7Z31 - chains D and G of the 19 polymer chains in the assembly; structure by electron microscopy, 2.76 A resolution.

[Chain D]
Name: DNA-directed RNA polymerase III subunit RPC9
From: Saccharomyces cerevisiae S288C
UniProt: P47076 (RPC9_YEAST); numbering as in UniProt (aligned over 1-161)
Chain sequence (161 residues; each row starts with the number of its first residue):
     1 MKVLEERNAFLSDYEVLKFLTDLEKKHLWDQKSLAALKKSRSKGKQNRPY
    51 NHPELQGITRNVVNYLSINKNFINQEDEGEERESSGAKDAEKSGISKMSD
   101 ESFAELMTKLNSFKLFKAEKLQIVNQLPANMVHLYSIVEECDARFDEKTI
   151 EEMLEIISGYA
Not modelled in the structure: 75-90

[Chain G]
Name: DNA-directed RNA polymerase III subunit RPC8
From: Saccharomyces cerevisiae S288C
UniProt: P35718 (RPC8_YEAST); residues 1-212 here = UniProt positions 1-212
Chain sequence (212 residues; numbered 1 to 212; the number before each row is that of its first residue):
     1 MFILSKIADLVRIPPDQFHRDTISAITHQLNNKFANKIIPNVGLCITIYD
    51 LLTVEEGQLKPGDGSSYINVTFRAVVFKPFLGEIVTGWISKCTAEGIKVS
   101 LLGIFDDIFIPQNMLFEGCYYTPEESAWIWPMDEETKLYFDVNEKIRFRI
   151 EREVFVDVKPKSPKERELEERAQLENEIEGKNEETPQNEKPPAYALLGSC
   201 QTDGMGLVSWWE
Not modelled in the structure: 1, 132-136, 174-188
Swiss-Prot annotation at these positions:
  - modified residue: Ser-162 (Phosphoserine)

[Chain D / chain G interface]
Contacting residue pairs - 63 pairs, chain D then chain G:
  Met-1(D) / Ala-8(G)  hydrogen bond (backbone-backbone)
  Met-1(D) / Asp-9(G)
  Met-1(D) / Ile-39(G)  hydrophobic
  Met-1(D) / Pro-40(G)
  Lys-2(D) / Ile-7(G)
  Lys-2(D) / Ala-8(G)  hydrogen bond (backbone-backbone)
  Val-3(D) / Lys-6(G)
  Val-3(D) / Val-42(G)  hydrophobic
  Leu-4(D) / Lys-6(G)  hydrogen bond (backbone-backbone)
  Leu-4(D) / Ala-8(G)  hydrophobic
  Leu-4(D) / Thr-71(G)
  Glu-5(D) / Ser-5(G)
  Glu-5(D) / Lys-6(G)  hydrogen bond (side chain-backbone)
  Glu-6(D) / Ser-5(G)
  Glu-6(D) / Val-42(G)
  Arg-7(D) / Ile-3(G)
  Asn-8(D) / Leu-4(G)
  Asn-8(D) / Arg-73(G)
  Phe-10(D) / Ile-3(G)  hydrophobic
  Leu-11(D) / Phe-2(G)
  Leu-11(D) / Ile-3(G)  hydrophobic
  Leu-11(D) / Leu-4(G)
  Asp-13(D) / Phe-2(G)
  Val-16(D) / Phe-2(G)  hydrophobic
  Phe-19(D) / Thr-47(G)
  Phe-19(D) / Ile-48(G)
  Phe-19(D) / Tyr-49(G)
  Arg-48(D) / His-19(G)  hydrogen bond
  Tyr-50(D) / Arg-20(G)
  His-52(D) / His-28(G)
  Glu-54(D) / Ala-35(G)
  Glu-54(D) / Asn-36(G)  hydrogen bond (backbone-backbone)
  Leu-55(D) / Asn-31(G)
  Leu-55(D) / Ala-35(G)
  Leu-55(D) / Thr-47(G)
  Ile-58(D) / Ala-35(G)
  Ile-58(D) / Asn-36(G)
  Ile-58(D) / Ile-46(G)
  Ile-58(D) / Ile-104(G)  hydrophobic
  Asn-61(D) / Leu-102(G)
  Asn-61(D) / Gly-103(G)
  Asn-61(D) / Ile-104(G)
  Val-62(D) / Phe-2(G)  hydrophobic
  Val-62(D) / Ile-46(G)  hydrophobic
  Val-62(D) / Ile-104(G)  hydrophobic
  Asn-64(D) / Leu-102(G)
  Tyr-65(D) / Thr-86(G)  hydrogen bond
  Tyr-65(D) / Leu-102(G)
  Ile-68(D) / Trp-88(G)  hydrophobic
  Asn-71(D) / Thr-86(G)  hydrogen bond
  Asn-71(D) / Val-208(G)
  Asn-74(D) / Ser-209(G)  hydrogen bond
  Leu-121(D) / Glu-83(G)
  Gln-122(D) / Gly-82(G)
  Gln-122(D) / Glu-83(G)  hydrogen bond
  Gln-122(D) / Ile-84(G)  hydrogen bond (side chain-backbone)
  Gln-126(D) / Ile-84(G)  hydrogen bond (side chain-backbone)
  Leu-127(D) / Ile-84(G)  hydrophobic
  Leu-127(D) / Arg-147(G)
  Val-132(D) / Asp-203(G)
  Val-132(D) / Gly-204(G)
  His-133(D) / Arg-147(G)  hydrogen bond
  Ser-136(D) / Met-205(G)
Interface residues without a listed pair, chain D (41 interface residues in all): Ala-9, Glu-15, Leu-23, Pro-49, Asn-51, Phe-72, Lys-117, Tyr-135
Interface residues without a listed pair, chain G (45 interface residues in all): Gln-17, Lys-33, Asn-41, Lys-78, Phe-80, Val-85, Lys-145, Thr-202

[In short]
41 residues of chain D and 45 residues of chain G are in contact, with 13 hydrogen bonds. Among the polar
pairs are Glu-5(D)/Lys-6(G), Arg-48(D)/His-19(G) and Tyr-65(D)/Thr-86(G).
Here chain D is DNA-directed RNA polymerase III subunit RPC9 and chain G is DNA-directed RNA polymerase III
subunit RPC8, both from Saccharomyces cerevisiae S288C. Entry 7Z31 (Structure of yeast RNA Polymerase III-Ty1
integrase complex at 2.7 A (focus subunit C11, no C11 ...) was determined by electron microscopy, deposited
together with 7Z0H, 7Z2Z, 7Z30 and 8BWS.
